4YUF - chain A; structure by X-ray diffraction, 1.54 A resolution.

# Chain A
Protein: CorB
From: Corallococcus coralloides
Reference sequence: D7RK32 (D7RK32_CORCK); residue numbers follow UniProt; this construct covers 1-335
Sequence (335 residues; numbered 1 to 335; the number before each row is that of its first residue):
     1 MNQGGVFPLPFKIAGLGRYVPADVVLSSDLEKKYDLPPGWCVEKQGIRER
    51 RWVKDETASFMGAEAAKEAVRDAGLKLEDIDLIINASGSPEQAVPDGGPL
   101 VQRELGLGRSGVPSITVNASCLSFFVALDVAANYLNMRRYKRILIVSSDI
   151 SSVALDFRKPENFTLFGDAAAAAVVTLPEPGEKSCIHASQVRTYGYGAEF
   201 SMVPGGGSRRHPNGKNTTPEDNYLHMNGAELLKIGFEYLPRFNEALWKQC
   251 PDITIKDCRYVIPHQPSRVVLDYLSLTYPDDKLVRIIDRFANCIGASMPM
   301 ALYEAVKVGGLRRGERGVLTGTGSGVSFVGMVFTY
Unresolved in the structure: 1-5
Modified residues: C121 (3-sulfinoalanine; CSD)
Reported in the primary citation:
  - post-translational modification sites: C121
  - catalytic residues: H264, N292
  - mutagenesis - H264A, H264F, N292A: abolished catalytic activity

# In short
The paper reports catalytic residues H264 and N292; H264A, H264F and N292A abolish catalytic activity.
Chain A is CorB (Corallococcus coralloides); the structure, Crystal Structure of CorB, was determined by X-ray
diffraction together with 5C1J and 4YUC from the same study.
